Entry 8TRH (electron microscopy, 3.70 A resolution); this record covers chains 1 and 3 of the 26 polymer chains in the assembly.

Chain 1:
Molecule: Mediator of RNA polymerase II transcription subunit 28
Organism: Homo sapiens
UniProtKB: Q9H204 (MED28_HUMAN); numbering as in UniProt (aligned over 1-178)
Amino-acid sequence (178 residues; row label = number of the first residue in the row):
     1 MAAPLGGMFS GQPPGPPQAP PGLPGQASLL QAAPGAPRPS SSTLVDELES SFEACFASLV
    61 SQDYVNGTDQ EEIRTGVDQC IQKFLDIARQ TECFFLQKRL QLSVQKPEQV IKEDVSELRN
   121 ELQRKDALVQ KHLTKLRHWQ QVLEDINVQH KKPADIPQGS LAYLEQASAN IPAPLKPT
Not modelled in the structure: 1-41, 63-68, 147-178

Chain 3:
Molecule: Mediator of RNA polymerase II transcription subunit 30
Organism: Homo sapiens
UniProtKB: Q96HR3 (MED30_HUMAN); residues 1-178 here = UniProt positions 1-178
Amino-acid sequence (178 residues; row label = number of the first residue in the row):
     1 MSTPPLAASG MAPGPFAGPQ AQQAAREVNT ASLCRIGQET VQDIVYRTME IFQLLRNMQL
    61 PNGVTYHTGT YQDRLTKLQD NLRQLSVLFR KLRLVYDKCN ENCGGMDPIP VEQLIPYVEE
   121 DGSKNDDRAG PPRFASEERR EIAEVNKKLK QKNQQLKQIM DQLRNLIWDI NAMLAMRN
Not modelled in the structure: 1-28, 61-68, 103-106, 120-135
Curated features (UniProtKB/Swiss-Prot):
  - modified residue: Ser2 (N-acetylserine)

Interface between chain 1 and chain 3:
Contacting residue pairs - 39 pairs, chain 1 then chain 3:
  Thr43(1) with Tyr96(3)
  Leu44(1) with Tyr96(3)
  Val45(1) with Arg93(3); Tyr96(3), hydrophobic
  Asp46(1) with Arg93(3), salt bridge
  Glu49(1) with Phe89(3); Arg93(3), salt bridge
  Phe52(1) with Thr48(3); Leu85(3), hydrophobic; Phe89(3), hydrophobic
  Cys55(1) with Phe52(3), hydrophobic
  Phe56(1) with Phe52(3), hydrophobic
  Glu92(1) with Gln38(3); Gln42(3)
  Phe94(1) with Tyr96(3), hydrophobic
  Phe95(1) with Cys34(3); Gly37(3); Gln38(3)
  Leu96(1) with Gln38(3)
  Gln97(1) with Val111(3)
  Lys98(1) with Asn102(3), hydrogen bond (side chain-backbone); Asp107(3), salt bridge
  Gln101(1) with Asp107(3), hydrogen bond; Ile109(3), hydrogen bond (side chain-backbone); Pro110(3)
  Leu102(1) with Thr30(3); Ala31(3)
  Val104(1) with Leu114(3), hydrophobic
  Gln105(1) with Ile109(3)
  Glu108(1) with Glu138(3)
  Gln109(1) with Asn29(3); Thr30(3)
  Ile111(1) with Glu138(3); Ile142(3), hydrophobic
  Leu118(1) with Val145(3), hydrophobic; Leu149(3), hydrophobic
  Arg119(1) with Glu141(3), salt bridge
  Lys125(1) with Asn153(3)
  His132(1) with Leu163(3)
Other interface residues (no listed pair), chain 1 (36 interface residues in all): Leu48, Phe84, Ala88, Thr91, Arg99, Lys112, Glu113, Val115, Glu121, Leu122, Val129
Other interface residues (no listed pair), chain 3 (35 interface residues in all): Ser32, Arg35, Val41, Val45, Ile51, Leu92, Cys99, Asn100, Ile159

Summary:
The interface between chain 1 and chain 3 involves 36 residues on one side and 35 on the other; the contacts
include 3 hydrogen bonds and 4 salt bridges. Polar contacts include Asp46(1)-Arg93(3), Glu49(1)-Arg93(3) and
Lys98(1)-Asp107(3).
Chain 1 is Mediator of RNA polymerase II transcription subunit 28 and chain 3 is Mediator of RNA polymerase II
transcription subunit 30, both from Homo sapiens; the structure, The IDRc bound human core Mediator complex,
was determined by electron microscopy (same publication as 8TQ2, 8TQC and 8TQW).
